3POB - chains A and B of the 4 polymer chains in the assembly; structure by X-ray diffraction, 1.80 A resolution.

[Chain A]
Protein: Mannan-binding lectin serine protease 1
Source organism: Rattus norvegicus
Notes: EC 3.4.21.-; fragment: MASP-1 CUB2 domain
Reference sequence: Q8CHN8 (MASP1_RAT); residues 164-277 here correspond to UniProt positions 188-301 (UniProt number = residue number + 24)
Sequence (115 residues; numbered 163 to 277; the number before each row is that of its first residue):
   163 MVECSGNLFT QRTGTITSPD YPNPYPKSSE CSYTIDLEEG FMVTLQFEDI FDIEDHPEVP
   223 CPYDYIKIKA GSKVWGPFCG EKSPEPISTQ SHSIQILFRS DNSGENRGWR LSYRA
Disordered / not traced: 163-165
Construct notes: initiating methionine (163)
UniProt features mapped onto this chain:
  - binding site (Ca(2+)): Glu-216, Asp-226, Asp-263, Ser-265
Disulfide bonds: Cys-166/Cys-193, Cys-223/Cys-241
Bound ions: Ca2+: Glu-216, Asp-226, Asp-263, Ser-265
From the paper describing this entry:
  - Ca2+ coordination: Glu-216, Asp-226, Asp-263, Ser-265
  - contacts within the chain: His-218/Glu-220 (hydrogen bond)
  - conformationally variable residues (loop rearrangement): His-218, Glu-220, Tyr-225

[Chain B]
Protein: MBL collagen-like peptide
Sequence (29 residues; each row starts with the number of its first residue):
     1 XGPPGPPGPP GPPGKLGPPG PPGPPGPPX
Disordered / not traced: 29
Modified positions: ACE (acetyl group) at position 1, NH2 (amino group) at position 29; Pro-4, Pro-7, Pro-10, Pro-13, Pro-19, Pro-22, Pro-25, Pro-28 (4-hydroxyproline; HYP)

[Interface between chain A and chain B]
Contacting residue pairs (9):
  Glu-216(A) with Lys-15(B), salt bridge
  His-218(A) with Pro-18(B)
  Pro-224(A) with Pro-18(B), hydrophobic
  Tyr-225(A) with Lys-15(B); Leu-16(B), hydrogen bond (side chain-backbone); Gly-17(B); Pro-18(B)
  Asp-263(A) with Lys-15(B), salt bridge
  Ser-265(A) with Lys-15(B), hydrogen bond
Other interface residues (no listed pair), chain A (7 interface residues in all): Val-221
Interface features reported in the paper:
  - interface residues, chain A: Glu-216(A), His-218(A), Tyr-225(A), Asp-263(A), Ser-265(A)

[In short]
7 residues of chain A face 4 of chain B across their interface, with 2 hydrogen bonds and 2 salt bridges.
Polar pairs include Glu-216(A)/Lys-15(B), Asp-263(A)/Lys-15(B) and Tyr-225(A)/Leu-16(B). UniProt lists 4
Ca2+-binding residues on chain A. The paper reports interface residues Glu-216(A), His-218(A) and Tyr-225(A)
among others; Ca2+ coordination by Glu-216(A), Asp-226(A) and Asp-263(A) among others.
Chain A is Mannan-binding lectin serine protease 1 (Rattus norvegicus) and chain B is MBL collagen-like
peptide; the structure, Crystal structure of MASP-1 CUB2 domain in complex with the collagen-like domain of
MBL, was determined by X-ray diffraction.
